PDB entry 8FLM | electron microscopy, 2.90 A resolution | chains A and C of the 4 polymer chains in the assembly

[Chain A (and C)]
Molecule: Stimulator of interferon genes protein
From: Homo sapiens
Notes: chain C of this document is another copy of the same molecule, construct and numbering; everything in this record applies to it too
UniProtKB: Q86WV6 (STING_HUMAN); residue numbers follow UniProt; this construct covers 1-344
Chain sequence (354 residues; numbered 1 to 354; the number before each row is that of its first residue):
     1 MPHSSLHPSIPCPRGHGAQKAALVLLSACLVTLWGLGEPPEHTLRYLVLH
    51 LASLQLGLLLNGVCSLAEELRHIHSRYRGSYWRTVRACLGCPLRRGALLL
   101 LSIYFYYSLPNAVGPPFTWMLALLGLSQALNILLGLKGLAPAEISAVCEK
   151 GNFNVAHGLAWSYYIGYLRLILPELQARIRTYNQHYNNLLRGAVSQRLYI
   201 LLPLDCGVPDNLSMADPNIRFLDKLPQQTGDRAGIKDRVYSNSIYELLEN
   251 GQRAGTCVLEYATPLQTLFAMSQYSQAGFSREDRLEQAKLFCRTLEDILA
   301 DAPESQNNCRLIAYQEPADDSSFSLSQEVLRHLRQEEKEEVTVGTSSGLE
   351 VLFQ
Disordered / not traced: 1-3, 111-115, 187-191, 318-321, 336-354
Differences from the reference sequence: conflict R232 (His in Q86WV6); expression tag (345-354)
UniProt features mapped onto this chain:
  - region: E340 to G344 (C-terminal tail (CTT))
  - binding site (2',3'-cGAMP): S162, Y167, R238, T263
  - binding site (3',3'-c-di-GMP): S162, Y167, R238 to S241, T263
  - binding site (2',3'-cUAMP): Y167, R238, T263
  - modified residue: T229 (Phosphothreonine), S241 (Phosphoserine)
  - lipidation (S-palmitoyl cysteine): C88, C91
  - cross-link (Glycyl lysine isopeptide (Lys-Gly)): K20 (interchain with G-Cter in ubiquitin), K150 (interchain with G-Cter in ubiquitin), K236 (interchain with G-Cter in ubiquitin), K338 (interchain with G-Cter in SUMO)
  - natural variant: V147 (V147L: In SAVI), N154 (N154S: In SAVI), V155 (V155M: In SAVI), R232 (H232R: Activated by both 2'-3' linked cGAMP and 3'-3' linked cGAMP; this construct carries the variant), R284 (R284S: Found in a 9-month-old patient who died following a fever and severe neck abscess without indication of any severe bacterial infection)
  - mutagenesis: I10 (I10Q: Abolished ability to induce the production of type I interferon), R14 (R14A: Abolished ability to induce the production of type I interferon), K20 (K20R: Does not affect amount of ubiquitination), L26 (L26A: Reduced homooligomerization and activation in presence of coumpond C53), L30 (L30A: Reduced homooligomerization and activation in presence of coumpond C53), L44 (L44A: Reduced homooligomerization and activation in presence of coumpond C53), E68 (E68A: Abolished ability to induce the production of type I interferon), E69 (E69A: Abolished ability to induce the production of type I interferon), R76 to R78 (Abolishes the endoplasmic reticulum location), C91 (C91S: Abolished inhibition by small-molecule H-151; abolished palmitoylation), Y104 (Y104A: Reduced homooligomerization and activation in presence of coumpond C53), K137 (K137R: Does not affect amount of ubiquitination), 24 further mutagenesis entries in UniProt
Ligand contacts:
  - cGAMP (1SY): S162, Y163, G166, Y167, R232, R238, Y240, E260, Y261, T263, P264, T267
  - 9IM (1-[(2-chloro-6-fluorophenyl)methyl]-3,3-dimethyl-2-oxo-N-[(2,4,6-trifluorophenyl)methyl]-2,3-dihydro-1H-indole-6-carboxamide): Y46, L49, H50, S53, Y106, M120, L123, L124
  - Y6H (4-({[4-(2-tert-butyl-5,5-dimethyl-1,3-dioxan-2-yl)phenyl]methyl}amino)-3-methoxybenzoic acid): V48, L51, A52, Q55, R94, R95, L98, L101, S102, F105
What the authors report for this chain:
  - binding site for Y6H: L44, V48, L51, A52, Q55, R94, R95, L98, L101, F105, L130, L134, L136
  - conformationally variable residues (loop rearrangement): L136
  - specificity-determining residues: V48, Q55, R94, R95, L98 (proposed by the authors, not directly observed)
  - mutagenesis - R238A, Y240C: unchanged signaling in response to Y6H
  - mutagenesis - R238A, Y240C: abolished signaling in response to cGAMP
  - mutagenesis - R95A, R95C, R95E: abolished signaling in response to Y6H
  - mutagenesis - S27V, V31M, L93I, R94A, R95A, R95C, L98A, I103S, P115I, L134A: unchanged signaling in response to cGAMP
  - mutagenesis - R95A: abolished localization to Y6H
  - mutagenesis - R95A: unchanged localization to cGAMP
  - mutagenesis - R94A, R95K, L98A, L134A: decreased signaling in response to Y6H
  - mutagenesis - L136A: increased signaling in response to Y6H

[Interface between chain A and chain C]
Residue-residue contacts (30):
  L23(A) - L93(C)  hydrophobic
  L23(A) - A97(C)  hydrophobic
  L26(A) - A97(C)
  S27(A) - L100(C)
  L30(A) - L101(C)  hydrophobic
  L30(A) - Y104(C)
  L33(A) - Y104(C)
  W34(A) - Y104(C)
  P40(A) - S108(C)
  P40(A) - L109(C)
  E41(A) - L109(C)
  L44(A) - L44(C)  hydrophobic
  L44(A) - V48(C)  hydrophobic
  L44(A) - F105(C)  hydrophobic
  L44(A) - L109(C)  hydrophobic
  R45(A) - E41(C)
  V48(A) - L44(C)  hydrophobic
  L93(A) - L23(C)  hydrophobic
  A97(A) - L23(C)  hydrophobic
  A97(A) - L26(C)
  L100(A) - S27(C)
  L101(A) - L30(C)  hydrophobic
  Y104(A) - L30(C)
  Y104(A) - L33(C)
  Y104(A) - W34(C)
  F105(A) - L44(C)  hydrophobic
  S108(A) - P40(C)
  L109(A) - P40(C)
  L109(A) - E41(C)
  L109(A) - L44(C)  hydrophobic
Also at the interface, not in a pair above, chain A (26 interface residues in all): H16, Q19, K20, L47, R86, G96, P110
Also at the interface, not in a pair above, chain C (26 interface residues in all): H16, Q19, K20, R45, L47, R86, G96, P110

[Summary]
The chain A/chain C interface involves 26 residues from each chain. Bound to chain A: compound Y6H, cGAMP and
compound 9IM. The paper reports a binding site for Y6H at L44(A), V48(A) and L51(A) among others; R94A, R95K
and L98A of chain A, among others, reduce signaling in response to Y6H; 15 substitutions were tested in all.
Chain A and chain C are both Stimulator of interferon genes protein (Homo sapiens); the structure, Cryo-EM
structure of STING oligomer bound to cGAMP, NVS-STG2 and C53, was determined by electron microscopy (same
publication as 8FLK).
